Entry 3O21 (X-ray diffraction, 2.20 A resolution); this record covers chains A and B.

== Chain A (and B) ==
Molecule: Glutamate receptor 3
Source organism: Rattus norvegicus
Notes: fragment: N-terminal domain; chain B of this document is another copy of the same molecule, construct and numbering; everything in this record applies to it too
UniProt: P19492 (GRIA3_RAT); residues 1-381 here correspond to UniProt positions 23-403 (UniProt number = residue number + 22)
Sequence (389 residues; row label = number of the first residue in the row):
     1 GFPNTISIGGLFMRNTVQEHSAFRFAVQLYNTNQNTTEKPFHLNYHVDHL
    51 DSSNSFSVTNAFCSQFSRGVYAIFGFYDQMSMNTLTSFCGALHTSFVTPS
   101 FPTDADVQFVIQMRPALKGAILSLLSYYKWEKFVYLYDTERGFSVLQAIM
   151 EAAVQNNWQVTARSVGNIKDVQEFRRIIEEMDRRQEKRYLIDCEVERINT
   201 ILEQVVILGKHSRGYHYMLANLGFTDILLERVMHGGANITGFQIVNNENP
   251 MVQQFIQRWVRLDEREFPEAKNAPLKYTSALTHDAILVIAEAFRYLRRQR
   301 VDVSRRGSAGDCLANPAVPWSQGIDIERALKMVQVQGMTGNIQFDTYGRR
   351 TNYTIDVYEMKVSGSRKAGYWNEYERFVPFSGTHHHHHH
Disordered / not traced: 1, 305-309, 381-389 (chain B: 1, 33-39, 305-308, 315-317, 381-389)
Construct notes: expression tag (382-389)
Cystine bridges: Cys-63/Cys-312
Glycans and other covalent adducts: N-acetylglucosamine (NAG) linked to Asn-238, Asn-352
Swiss-Prot annotation at these positions:
  - glycosylation (N-linked (GlcNAc...) asparagine): Asn-35, Asn-238, Asn-352
What the authors report for this chain:
  - self-association interface (contacts with another copy of this molecule); pairs are residue here / residue on that copy: Met-150/Met-150, Arg-163, Arg-184

== Chain A / chain B interface ==
Contacting residue pairs (49):
  Ser-55(A) with Ala-91(B), hydrogen bond (side chain-backbone)
  Phe-56(A) with Ala-314(B); Trp-320(B), hydrophobic
  Cys-63(A) with Leu-313(B)
  Met-82(A) with Asn-83(B)
  Asn-83(A) with Thr-84(B), hydrogen bond; Ser-87(B); Phe-88(B)
  Thr-84(A) with Ala-91(B)
  Ser-87(A) with Thr-59(B); Thr-84(B); Phe-88(B)
  Phe-88(A) with Phe-88(B), hydrophobic; Cys-312(B), hydrophobic; Leu-313(B), hydrophobic
  Leu-92(A) with Leu-313(B), hydrophobic
  Tyr-137(A) with Gln-147(B), hydrogen bond
  Phe-143(A) with Ala-105(B), hydrophobic
  Gln-147(A) with Phe-143(B)
  Met-150(A) with Leu-146(B), hydrophobic; Gln-147(B); Met-150(B)
  Glu-151(A) with Tyr-137(B), hydrogen bond; Phe-143(B)
  Ala-153(A) with Met-150(B), hydrophobic
  Val-154(A) with Met-150(B), hydrophobic; Ala-162(B)
  Gln-155(A) with Tyr-137(B), hydrogen bond; Ala-162(B); Ser-164(B)
  Asn-157(A) with Val-160(B), hydrogen bond (side chain-backbone)
  Val-160(A) with Met-150(B); Val-154(B)
  Thr-161(A) with Val-154(B)
  Arg-163(A) with Glu-151(B), salt bridge
  Arg-184(A) with Glu-151(B), salt bridge; Val-154(B); Gln-155(B)
  Cys-312(A) with Leu-313(B)
  Leu-313(A) with Asp-311(B); Leu-313(B)
  Ala-314(A) with Cys-63(B), hydrophobic; Asp-311(B), hydrogen bond (backbone-side chain); Leu-313(B)
  Asn-315(A) with Cys-63(B); Ser-64(B); Ser-67(B), hydrogen bond; Asp-311(B), hydrogen bond (backbone-side chain)
  Pro-316(A) with Asp-311(B)
Interface residues without a listed pair, chain A (36 interface residues in all): Thr-59, Phe-62, Ala-91, Asp-106, Val-107, Ile-149, Gln-159, Ala-162, Asn-167
Interface residues without a listed pair, chain B (32 interface residues in all): Ser-55, Phe-56, Asn-60, Asp-106, Thr-139, Arg-163

== In short ==
36 residues of chain A and 32 residues of chain B are in contact, with 9 hydrogen bonds and 2 salt bridges.
Polar pairs include Arg-163(A)/Glu-151(B), Arg-184(A)/Glu-151(B) and Ser-55(A)/Ala-91(B). N-acetylglucosamine
is covalently linked to Asn-238(A) and Asn-352(A). The paper reports a self-association interface involving
Met-150(A), Arg-163(A) and Arg-184(A).
Both chains are Glutamate receptor 3 (Rattus norvegicus). Entry 3O21 (High resolution structure of GluA3
N-terminal domain (NTD)) was determined by X-ray diffraction together with 3P3W from the same study.
